7ABR - chains E and S of the 7 polymer chains in the assembly; structure by electron microscopy, 3.70 A resolution.

# Chain E
Molecule: Negative regulator of genetic competence ClpC/MecB
From: Bacillus subtilis (strain 168)
UniProtKB: P37571 (CLPC_BACSU); numbering as in UniProt (aligned over 1-810)
Sequence (818 residues; each row starts with the number of its first residue):
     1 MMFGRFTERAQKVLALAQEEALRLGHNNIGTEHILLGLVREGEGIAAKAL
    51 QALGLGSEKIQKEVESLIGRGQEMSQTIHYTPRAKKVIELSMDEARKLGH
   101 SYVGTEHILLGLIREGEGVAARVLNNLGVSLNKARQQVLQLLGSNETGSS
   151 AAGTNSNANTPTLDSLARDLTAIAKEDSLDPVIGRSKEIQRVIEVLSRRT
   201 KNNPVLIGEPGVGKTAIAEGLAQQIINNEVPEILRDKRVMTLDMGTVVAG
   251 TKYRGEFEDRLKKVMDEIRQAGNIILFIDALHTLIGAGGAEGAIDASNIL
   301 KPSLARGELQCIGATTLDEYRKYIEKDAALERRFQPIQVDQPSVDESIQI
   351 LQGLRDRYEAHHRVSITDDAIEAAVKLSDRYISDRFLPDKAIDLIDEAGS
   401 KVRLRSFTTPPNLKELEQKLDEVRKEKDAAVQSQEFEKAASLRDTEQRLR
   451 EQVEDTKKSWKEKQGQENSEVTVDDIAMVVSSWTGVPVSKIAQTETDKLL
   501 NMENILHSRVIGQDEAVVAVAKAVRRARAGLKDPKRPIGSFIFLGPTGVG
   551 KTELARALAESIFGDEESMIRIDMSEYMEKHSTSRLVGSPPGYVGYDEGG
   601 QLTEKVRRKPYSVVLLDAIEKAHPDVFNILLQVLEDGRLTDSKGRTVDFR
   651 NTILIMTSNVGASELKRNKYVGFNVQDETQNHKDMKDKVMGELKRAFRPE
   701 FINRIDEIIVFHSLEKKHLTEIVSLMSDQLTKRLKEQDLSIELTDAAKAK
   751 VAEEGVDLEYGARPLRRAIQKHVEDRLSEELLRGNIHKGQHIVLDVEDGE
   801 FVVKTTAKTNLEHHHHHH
Disordered / not traced: 1-157, 288-293, 408-465, 665-679, 808-818
Construct notes: engineered mutation Ala280 (Glu in P37571), Ala618 (Glu in P37571); expression tag (811-818)
Ligand contacts:
  - ATP (adenosine-5'-triphosphate), molecule 1: Pro181, Val182, Ile183, Gly184, Arg185, Glu209, Pro210, Gly211, Val212, Gly213, Lys214, Thr215, Ala216, Ile350, Leu354, Pro388, Ile392
  - ATP, molecule 2: Arg509, Val510, Ile511, Pro546, Thr547, Gly548, Val549, Gly550, Lys551, Thr552, Glu553, Asn659, Leu714, Ile722, Leu725, Met726, Ala762, Arg763
Curated features (UniProtKB/Swiss-Prot):
  - binding site (ATP): Gly208 to Thr215, Gly545 to Thr552
Reported in the primary citation:
  - binding site for ATP: Arg332, Arg333, Arg704
  - mutagenesis - E280A/E618A: abolished catalytic activity on ATP (citing earlier work)

# Chain S
Molecule: substrate polypeptide
Sequence (26 residues; numbered 1 to 26; the number before each row is that of its first residue; X marks 26 residues of unknown identity (built as UNK)):
     1 XXXXXXXXXXXXXXXXXXXXXXXXXX

# Chain E / chain S interface
Chain E side of the interface, 7 residues: Lys252, Tyr253, Arg254, His581, Gly592, Tyr593, Val594

# Overview
No residue of chain E is in contact with chain S. Bound to chain E: ATP. From UniProt: 16 ATP-binding residues
on chain E. From the paper: a binding site for ATP at Arg332(E), Arg333(E) and Arg704(E); E280A/E618A of chain
E abolish catalytic activity on ATP.
Here chain E is Negative regulator of genetic competence ClpC/MecB (Bacillus subtilis (strain 168)) and chain
S is substrate polypeptide. Entry 7ABR (Cryo-EM structure of B. subtilis ClpC (DWB mutant) hexamer bound to a
substrate polypeptide) was determined by electron microscopy, deposited together with 7AA4.
